9FWV - chains A and Q of the 20 polymer chains in the assembly; structure by electron microscopy, 3.50 A resolution.

Chain A:
Molecule: Carboxysome assembly protein CcmM
Source organism: Synechococcus elongatus PCC 7942
Reference sequence: Q03513 (CCMM_SYNE7); numbering as in UniProt (aligned over 225-310)
Amino-acid sequence (86 residues; numbered 225 to 310; the number before each row is that of its first residue):
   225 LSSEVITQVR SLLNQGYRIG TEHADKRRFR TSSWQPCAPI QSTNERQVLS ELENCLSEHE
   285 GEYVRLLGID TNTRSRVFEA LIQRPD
UniProt features mapped onto this chain:
  - mutagenesis: Arg251 to Arg252 (Prevents RuBisCO condensation), Cys279 (C279S: About 2-fold increased doubling time, about 15% increase in CO(2) requirement)

Chain Q:
Molecule: Ribulose bisphosphate carboxylase large chain
Source organism: Synechococcus elongatus PCC 7942
Notes: EC 4.1.1.39
Reference sequence: Q31NB3 (RBL_SYNE7); residues 20-461 here correspond to UniProt positions 17-458 (UniProt number = residue number - 3)
Amino-acid sequence (442 residues; numbered 20 to 461; the number before each row is that of its first residue):
    20 YKLTYYTPDY TPKDTDLLAA FRFSPQPGVP ADEAGAAIAA ESSTGTWTTV WTDLLTDMDR
    80 YKGKCYHIEP VQGEENSYFA FIAYPLDLFE EGSVTNILTS IVGNVFGFKA IRSLRLEDIR
   140 FPVALVKTFQ GPPHGIQVER DLLNKYGRPM LGCTIKPKLG LSAKNYGRAV YECLRGGLDF
   200 TKDDENINSQ PFQRWRDRFL FVADAIHKSQ AETGEIKGHY LNVTAPTCEE MMKRAEFAKE
   260 LGMPIIMHDF LTAGFTANTT LAKWCRDNGV LLHIHRAMHA VIDRQRNHGI HFRVLAKCLR
   320 LSGGDHLHSG TVVGKLEGDK ASTLGFVDLM REDHIEADRS RGVFFTQDWA SMPGVLPVAS
   380 GGIHVWHMPA LVEIFGDDSV LQFGGGTLGH PWGNAPGATA NRVALEACVQ ARNEGRDLYR
   440 EGGDILREAG KWSPELAAAL DL
Unresolved in the structure: 66-67, 332-337, 404-411

Chain A / chain Q interface:
Residue-residue contacts - 10 pairs, chain A then chain Q:
  Ile293(A) with Thr30(Q)
  Arg298(A) with Pro27(Q), hydrogen bond (side chain-backbone); Thr30(Q); Pro31(Q); Tyr85(Q)
  Ser299(A) with Thr30(Q); Pro31(Q)
  Arg300(A) with Tyr29(Q); Thr30(Q), hydrogen bond (side chain-backbone); Lys32(Q)

Summary:
4 residues of chain A and 6 residues of chain Q are in contact; the contacts include 2 hydrogen bonds. Polar
pairs include Arg298(A)-Pro27(Q) and Arg300(A)-Thr30(Q). From UniProt: 3 mutagenesis sites on chain A.
Here chain A is Carboxysome assembly protein CcmM and chain Q is Ribulose bisphosphate carboxylase large
chain, both from Synechococcus elongatus PCC 7942. Entry 9FWV (Rubisco in native beta-carboxysomes) was
determined by electron microscopy.
